6M7A - chains B and C of the 4 polymer chains in the assembly; structure by X-ray diffraction, 1.90 A resolution.

[Chain B]
Molecule: Mitotic spindle assembly checkpoint protein MAD2B
Source organism: Homo sapiens
Reference sequence: Q9UI95 (MD2L2_HUMAN); numbering as in UniProt (aligned over 1-208)
Chain sequence (211 residues; numbered 1 to 211; the number before each row is that of its first residue):
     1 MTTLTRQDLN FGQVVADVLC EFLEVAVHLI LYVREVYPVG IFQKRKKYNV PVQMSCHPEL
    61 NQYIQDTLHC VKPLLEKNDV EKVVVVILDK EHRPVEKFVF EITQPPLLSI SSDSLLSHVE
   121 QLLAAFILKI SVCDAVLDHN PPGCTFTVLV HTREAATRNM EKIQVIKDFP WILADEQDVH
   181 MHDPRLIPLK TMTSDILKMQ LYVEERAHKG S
Unresolved in the structure: 1-7, 208-211
Differences from the reference sequence: engineered mutation A124 (Arg in Q9UI95); expression tag (209-211)
UniProt features mapped onto this chain:
  - natural variant: V85 (V85E: In FANCV)
  - mutagenesis: Y63 (Y63A: Alters interaction with REV3L. Loss of interaction with REV3L; when associated with A-171), W171 (W171A: Alters interaction with REV3L and REV1. Loss of interaction with REV3L; when associated with A-63. No effect on interaction with REV1; when associated with A-124), L186 (L186A: Significantly prevents interaction with REV1; no effect on interaction with REV3L), Q200 (Q200A: Significantly prevents interaction with REV1; no effect on interaction with REV3L), Y202 (Y202A: Significantly prevents interaction with REV1; no effect on interaction with REV3L)

[Chain C]
Molecule: Shieldin complex subunit 3
Source organism: Homo sapiens
Reference sequence: Q6ZNX1 (SHLD3_HUMAN); residues 28-73 here = UniProt positions 28-73
Chain sequence (46 residues; row label = number of the first residue in the row):
    28 QDFPTRPLSR FIPWFPYDGS KLPLRPKRSP PVISEEAAED VKQYLT
Unresolved in the structure: 28-37
UniProt features mapped onto this chain:
  - mutagenesis: P53 to P58 (Fails to interact with MAD2L2)

[Interface between chain B and chain C]
Residue-residue contacts (79):
  Y37(B) with P57(C); P58(C), hydrogen bond (side chain-backbone); I60(C), hydrophobic
  P38(B) with A65(C), hydrophobic
  G40(B) with K69(C), hydrogen bond (backbone-side chain); T73(C)
  I41(B) with A65(C), hydrophobic; V68(C), hydrophobic
  F42(B) with K69(C)
  C56(B) with V68(C), hydrophobic; L72(C); T73(C)
  H57(B) with I60(C); V68(C)
  E59(B) with P58(C)
  L60(B) with P58(C)
  Y63(B) with P53(C); R55(C), hydrogen bond (side chain-backbone); S56(C); P57(C)
  T67(B) with P53(C)
  E81(B) with F42(C); K48(C), salt bridge
  K82(B) with F42(C), hydrogen bond (side chain-backbone); P43(C)
  E101(B) with P40(C); W41(C), hydrogen bond (side chain-backbone); F42(C), hydrogen bond (side chain-backbone)
  I102(B) with F42(C)
  T103(B) with F42(C)
  F146(B) with P57(C)
  T147(B) with R52(C)
  V148(B) with L51(C); R52(C); P53(C)
  L149(B) with L51(C); R52(C)
  V150(B) with P50(C); L51(C), hydrogen bond (backbone-backbone)
  H151(B) with P50(C)
  T152(B) with K48(C), hydrogen bond (backbone-side chain)
  R153(B) with K48(C), hydrogen bond (backbone-side chain)
  E154(B) with K48(C)
  A155(B) with K48(C)
  A156(B) with L49(C); L51(C)
  M160(B) with L51(C), hydrophobic
  I163(B) with L51(C), hydrophobic
  D168(B) with R55(C), hydrogen bond (backbone-side chain)
  F169(B) with P53(C), hydrophobic; R55(C)
  P170(B) with P53(C); K54(C), hydrogen bond (backbone-backbone)
  W171(B) with L51(C); R52(C); P53(C); K54(C)
  I172(B) with L51(C); R52(C), hydrogen bond (backbone-backbone); K54(C)
  L173(B) with P50(C)
  A174(B) with L49(C); P50(C), hydrogen bond (backbone-backbone)
  E176(B) with Y44(C)
  D178(B) with R52(C), salt bridge
  V179(B) with Y44(C), hydrophobic; P50(C), hydrophobic
  H180(B) with Y44(C)
  L186(B) with P40(C), hydrophobic
  P188(B) with F38(C), hydrophobic
  T191(B) with W41(C)
  K198(B) with W41(C)
  M199(B) with W41(C)
  Q200(B) with F38(C); I39(C), hydrogen bond (side chain-backbone); P40(C); W41(C), hydrogen bond
  Y202(B) with F38(C), hydrophobic; P40(C)
Other interface residues (no listed pair), chain B (52 interface residues in all): V39, Q43, P58, N159, D175

[Overview]
Chain B and chain C form an interface of 52 and 24 residues respectively, with 15 hydrogen bonds and 2 salt
bridges. Polar pairs include E81(B)-K48(C), D178(B)-R52(C) and Y37(B)-P58(C). From UniProt: 5 mutagenesis
sites on chain B; 6 mutagenesis sites on chain C.
Chain B is Mitotic spindle assembly checkpoint protein MAD2B and chain C is Shieldin complex subunit 3, both
from Homo sapiens; the structure, Structure of REV7-R124A complexed with SHLD3(28-73), was determined by X-ray
diffraction.
